PDB entry 5WB7 | X-ray diffraction, 2.94 A resolution | chains A and E of the 4 polymer chains in the assembly

[Chain A]
Molecule: Epidermal growth factor receptor
Organism: Homo sapiens
Notes: EC 2.7.10.1
UniProt: P00533 (EGFR_HUMAN), isoform P00533-4; residues 1-501 here correspond to UniProt positions 25-525 (UniProt number = residue number + 24)
Amino-acid sequence (507 residues; each row starts with the number of its first residue):
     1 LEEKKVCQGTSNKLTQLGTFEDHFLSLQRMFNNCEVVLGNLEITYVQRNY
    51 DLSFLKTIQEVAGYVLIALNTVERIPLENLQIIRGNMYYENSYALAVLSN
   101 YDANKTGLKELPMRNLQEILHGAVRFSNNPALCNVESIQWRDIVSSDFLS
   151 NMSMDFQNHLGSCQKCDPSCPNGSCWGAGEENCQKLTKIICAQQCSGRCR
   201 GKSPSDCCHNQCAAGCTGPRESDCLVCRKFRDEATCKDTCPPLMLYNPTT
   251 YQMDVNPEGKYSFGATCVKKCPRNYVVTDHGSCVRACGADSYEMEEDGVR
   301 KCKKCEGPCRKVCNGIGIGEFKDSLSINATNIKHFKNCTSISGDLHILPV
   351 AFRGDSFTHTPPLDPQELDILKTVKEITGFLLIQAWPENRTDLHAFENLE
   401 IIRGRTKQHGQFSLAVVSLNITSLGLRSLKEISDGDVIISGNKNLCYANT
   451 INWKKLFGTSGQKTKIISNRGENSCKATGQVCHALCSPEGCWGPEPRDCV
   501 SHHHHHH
Not modelled in the structure: 1, 502-507
Disulfide bonds: Cys7-Cys34, Cys133-Cys163, Cys166-Cys175, Cys170-Cys183, Cys191-Cys199, Cys195-Cys207, Cys208-Cys216, Cys212-Cys224, Cys227-Cys236, Cys240-Cys267, Cys271-Cys283, Cys287-Cys302, Cys305-Cys309, Cys313-Cys338, Cys446-Cys475, Cys482-Cys491, Cys486-Cys499
Glycans and other covalent adducts: N-acetylglucosamine (NAG) linked to Asn32, Asn389, Asn420; glycan linked to Asn328
Sequence notes: expression tag (502-507)
UniProt features mapped onto this chain:
  - modified residue: Ser205 (Phosphoserine)
  - glycosylation (N-linked (GlcNAc...) asparagine): Asn32 (complex), Asn49, Asn104, Asn151, Asn172, Asn328, Asn337, Asn389, Asn420
What the authors report for this chain:
  - self-association interface (contacts with another copy of this molecule); pairs are residue here / residue on that copy: Arg285-Tyr251 (cation-pi contact), Gln194, Ser196, Pro204, His209
  - conformationally variable residues (loop rearrangement): Tyr251
  - mutagenesis - Y246E/N247A/T249D/Y251E/Q252A/M253D: abolished signaling with Proepiregulin (chain E)

[Chain E]
Molecule: Proepiregulin
Organism: Homo sapiens
UniProt: O14944 (EREG_HUMAN); residues -6 to 54 here correspond to UniProt positions 56-116 (UniProt number = residue number + 62)
Amino-acid sequence (62 residues; row label = number of the first residue in the row; numbers below 1 keep their minus sign (Ser-7 is residue -7)):
    -7 SDNPRVAQVSITKCSSDMNGYCLHGQCIYLVDMSQNYCRCEVGYTGVRCE
    43 HFFLTVHQPLSK
Not modelled in the structure: -7 to 1, 49-54
Disulfide bonds: Cys6-Cys19, Cys14-Cys30, Cys32-Cys41
Sequence notes: expression tag (-7)

[Chain A / chain E interface]
Pairs across the interface (59):
  Ser11(A) - Val39(E)
  Asn12(A) - Thr37(E)  hydrogen bond
  Asn12(A) - Gly38(E)  hydrogen bond (side chain-backbone)
  Asn12(A) - Val39(E)
  Lys13(A) - Tyr29(E)
  Lys13(A) - Val39(E)
  Leu14(A) - Leu22(E)  hydrophobic
  Leu14(A) - Met25(E)  hydrophobic
  Leu14(A) - Tyr29(E)  hydrophobic
  Thr15(A) - Tyr29(E)
  Thr15(A) - Cys30(E)
  Thr15(A) - Cys32(E)
  Thr15(A) - Gly38(E)
  Thr15(A) - Val39(E)  hydrogen bond (side chain-backbone)
  Gln16(A) - Cys30(E)  hydrogen bond (backbone-backbone)
  Gln16(A) - Arg31(E)  hydrogen bond
  Gln16(A) - Cys32(E)  hydrogen bond (backbone-backbone)
  Leu17(A) - Cys32(E)  hydrophobic
  Leu17(A) - Tyr36(E)
  Leu17(A) - Thr37(E)
  Gly18(A) - Arg31(E)
  Gly18(A) - Cys32(E)  hydrogen bond (backbone-backbone)
  Asp22(A) - Val34(E)
  Arg29(A) - Phe45(E)
  Tyr45(A) - Ile20(E)
  Tyr45(A) - Leu22(E)
  Leu69(A) - Leu22(E)  hydrophobic
  Leu69(A) - Met25(E)  hydrophobic
  Glu90(A) - Gln27(E)
  Glu90(A) - Tyr29(E)
  Ser99(A) - Asp24(E)  hydrogen bond
  Ser99(A) - Met25(E)
  Tyr101(A) - Asp24(E)  hydrogen bond
  Leu325(A) - Arg40(E)
  Leu325(A) - Glu42(E)
  His346(A) - His43(E)
  Leu348(A) - Glu42(E)
  Val350(A) - Leu15(E)  hydrophobic
  Asp355(A) - Arg40(E)  salt bridge
  Phe357(A) - Met10(E)  hydrophobic
  Phe357(A) - Gly12(E)
  Phe357(A) - Tyr13(E)
  Phe357(A) - Arg40(E)
  Thr358(A) - Arg40(E)
  Gln384(A) - Glu42(E)  hydrogen bond (side chain-backbone)
  Gln384(A) - His43(E)
  Gln384(A) - Phe44(E)  hydrogen bond (side chain-backbone)
  Gln408(A) - His43(E)
  Gln408(A) - Leu46(E)
  His409(A) - Thr37(E)
  His409(A) - Phe44(E)
  His409(A) - Phe45(E)
  His409(A) - Leu46(E)
  Phe412(A) - Leu46(E)  hydrophobic
  Phe412(A) - Thr47(E)
  Ala415(A) - Leu46(E)  hydrophobic
  Ile438(A) - Leu46(E)  hydrophobic
  Lys465(A) - Thr47(E)
  Lys465(A) - Val48(E)
Other interface residues (no listed pair), chain A (38 interface residues in all): Tyr89, Asn128, Pro349, Arg353, Leu382, Gln411, Val417, Ser418, Lys463
Other interface residues (no listed pair), chain E (29 interface residues in all): Asp9, His16, Cys41

[Summary]
Chain A and chain E form an interface of 38 and 29 residues respectively; the contacts include 11 hydrogen
bonds and 1 salt bridge. Polar pairs include Asp355(A)-Arg40(E), Asn12(A)-Thr37(E) and Asn12(A)-Gly38(E).
Covalently linked N-acetylglucosamine: at Asn32(A), Asn389(A) and Asn420(A). The paper reports that
Y246E/N247A/T249D/Y251E/Q252A/M253D of chain A abolish signaling with Proepiregulin (chain E); conformational
variability at Tyr251(A).
Chain A is Epidermal growth factor receptor and chain E is Proepiregulin, both from Homo sapiens; the
structure, Crystal structure of the epidermal growth factor receptor extracellular region in complex with
epiregulin, was determined by X-ray diffraction, deposited together with 5WB8.
